1G78 - chain A; structure by X-ray diffraction, 2.20 A resolution.

Chain A:
Name: Pyridoxine 5'-phosphate oxidase
Source organism: Escherichia coli
Notes: EC 1.4.3.5
Reference sequence: P28225 (PDXH_ECOLI); aligned to UniProt positions 1-218 over residues 1-218
Amino-acid sequence (218 residues; each row starts with the number of its first residue):
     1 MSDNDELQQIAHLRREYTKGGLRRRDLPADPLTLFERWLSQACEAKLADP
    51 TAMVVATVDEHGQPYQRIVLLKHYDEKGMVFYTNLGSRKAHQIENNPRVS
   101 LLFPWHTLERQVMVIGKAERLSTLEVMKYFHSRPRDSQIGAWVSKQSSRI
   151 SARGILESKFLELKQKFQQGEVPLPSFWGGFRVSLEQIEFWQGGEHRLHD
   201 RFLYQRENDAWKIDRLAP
Unresolved in the structure: 1-19
Modified / non-standard residues: Mse1 (selenomethionine); Mse53, Mse79, Mse113, Mse127 (selenomethionine; parent Met)
Sequence notes: modified residue (1, 53, 79, 113, 127)
Small-molecule neighbours:
  - FMN (flavin mononucleotide): Asp49, Ala52, Arg67, Ile68, Val69, Leu70, Tyr82, Thr83, Asn84, Ser87, Arg88, Lys89, His106, Gln111, Gln146, Ser147, Trp191, Arg201, Pro218
  - pyridoxal phosphate (PLP), molecule 1: Leu70, Lys72, Tyr129, Arg133, Ser137, Gln146, Trp191, Arg197, His199, Pro218
  - pyridoxal phosphate (PLP), molecule 2: Asn84, Gly86, His91, Trp142, Val143, Ser144, Lys145, Phe177

Overview:
Chain A binds flavin mononucleotide and pyridoxal phosphate.
Chain A is Pyridoxine 5'-phosphate oxidase (Escherichia coli); the structure, X-ray structure of escherichia
coli pyridoxine 5'-phosphate oxidase complexed with pyridoxal 5'-phosphate at 2.0 A resolution, was determined
by X-ray diffraction together with 1G76 and 1G79 from the same study.
